Entry 6EMN (X-ray diffraction, 1.25 A resolution); this record covers chain A.

[Chain A]
Protein: Probable phosphite transport system-binding protein HtxB
From: Pseudomonas stutzeri
UniProt: O69061 (HTXB_PSEST); the construct lacks a stretch of the UniProt sequence, so the offset changes along the chain: 2-63 = UniProt 34-95; 65-157 = UniProt 97-189; 159-242 = UniProt 191-274; 243-264 = UniProt 277-298
Chain sequence (274 residues; numbered 1 to 272 plus 4 insertion-coded residues; 2 numbers in that range are skipped by the numbering (no residue carries them; nothing is unmodelled there); the number before each row is that of its first residue; a row labelled like 242A-242B holds insertion residues (242A, then the next letters in order)):
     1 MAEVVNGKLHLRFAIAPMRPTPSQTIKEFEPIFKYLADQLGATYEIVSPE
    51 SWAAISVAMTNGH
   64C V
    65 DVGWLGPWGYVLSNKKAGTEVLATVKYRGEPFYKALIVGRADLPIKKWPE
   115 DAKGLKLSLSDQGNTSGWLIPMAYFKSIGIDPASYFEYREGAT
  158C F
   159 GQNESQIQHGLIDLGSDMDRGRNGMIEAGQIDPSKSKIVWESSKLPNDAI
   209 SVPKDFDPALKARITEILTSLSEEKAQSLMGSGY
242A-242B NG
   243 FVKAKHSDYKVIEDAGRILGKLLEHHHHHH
Not modelled in the structure: 1-6, 263-272
Construct notes: initiating methionine (1); expression tag (265-272)
Ion coordination: Mg2+: Tyr-44, Ser-228 (together with 1,2-ethanediol)
Ligand contacts: oxidanylphosphinate (78T): Trp-52, Gly-70, Pro-71, Tyr-97, Asn-128, Thr-129, Ser-130, Gly-131, Met-176, Arg-178, Asp-206
Reported in the primary citation:
  - binding site for oxidanylphosphinate: Trp-52, Pro-71, Tyr-97, Asn-128, Thr-129, Ser-130, Met-176, Arg-178, Asp-206
  - contacts within the chain: Arg-178/Asp-206 (salt bridge)
  - specificity-determining residues: Trp-52

[Overview]
Chain A binds oxidanylphosphinate. Tyr-44 and Ser-228 form the Mg2+ site. From the paper: a binding site for
oxidanylphosphinate at Trp-52, Pro-71 and Tyr-97 among others; the specificity determinant Trp-52.
Chain A is Probable phosphite transport system-binding protein HtxB (Pseudomonas stutzeri); the structure,
HtxB from Pseudomonas stutzeri in complex with phosphite to 1.25 A resolution, was determined by X-ray
diffraction (same publication as 6GHQ and 6GHT).
